PDB entry 9BI1 | X-ray diffraction, 1.65 A resolution | chains A and B of the 4 polymer chains in the assembly

# Chain A
Protein: GTPase KRas
Organism: Homo sapiens
Notes: EC 3.6.5.2; engineered mutation(s): G12D
UniProtKB: P01116 (RASK_HUMAN), isoform P01116-2; numbering as in UniProt (aligned over 1-169)
Chain sequence (170 residues; numbered 0 to 169; the number before each row is that of its first residue; numbering starts at 0):
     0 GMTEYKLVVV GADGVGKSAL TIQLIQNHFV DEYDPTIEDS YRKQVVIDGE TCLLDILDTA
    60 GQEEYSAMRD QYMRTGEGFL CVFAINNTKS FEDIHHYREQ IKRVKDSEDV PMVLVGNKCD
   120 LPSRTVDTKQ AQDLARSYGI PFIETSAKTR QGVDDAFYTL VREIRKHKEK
Sequence notes: expression tag (0); variant Asp12 (Gly in P01116)
Ion coordination: Mg2+: Ser17, Thr35 (together with GMP-PNP)
Ligand contacts:
  - GMP-PNP (GNP; phosphoaminophosphonic acid-guanylate ester): Ala11, Asp12, Gly13, Val14, Gly15, Lys16, Ser17, Ala18, Phe28, Val29, Asp30, Glu31, Tyr32, Asp33, Pro34, Thr35, Thr58, Ala59, Gly60, Gln61, Asn116, Lys117, Asp119, Leu120, Ser145, Ala146, Lys147
  - rmc-7977 (ZNI; (1R,5S,6r)-N-[(1P,7S,9S,13S,20M)-20-{5-(4-cyclopropylpiperazin-1-yl)-2-[(1S)-1-methoxyethyl]pyridin-3-yl}-21-ethyl-17,17-dimethyl-8,14-dioxo-15-oxa-4-thia-9,21,27,28-tetraazapentacyclo[17.5.2.1~2,5~.1~9,13~.0~22,26~]octacosa-1(24),2,5(28),19,22,25-hexaen-7-yl]-3-oxabicyclo[3.1.0]hexane-6-carboxamide): Tyr32, Pro34, Thr35, Ile36, Ala59, Gln61, Tyr64, Met67
Swiss-Prot annotation at these positions:
  - motif: Tyr32 to Tyr40 (Effector region)
  - binding site (GTP): Gly10, Ala11, Gly13 to Ala18, Val29 to Thr35, Ala59, Gly60, Asn116 to Asp119
  - modified residue: Met1 (N-acetylmethionine), Thr2 (N-acetylthreonine), Lys104 (N6-acetyllysine)
  - glycosylation: Thr35 (Microbial infection: O-linked (Glc) threonine)
  - natural variant: Lys5 (K5E: In NS3; K5N: In GASC), Gly10 (G10GG: In AML), Asp12 (G12D: In GASC, JMML and SFM; this construct carries the variant), Gly13 (G13D: In GASC, JMML and OES; G13R: In pylocytic astrocytoma), Val14 (V14I: In NS3), Leu19 (L19F: In OES), Gln22 (Q22E: In CFC2; Q22R: In NS3), Pro34 (P34L: In NS3; P34Q: In NS3; P34R: In CFC2), Ile36 (I36M: In NS3), Thr58 (T58I: In NS3), Ala59 (A59T: In GASC), Gly60 (G60R: In CFC2; G60S: In NS3), 8 further natural variant entries in UniProt
  - mutagenesis: Asp38 (D38A: Decreased interaction with MAPKAP1/SIN1), Tyr40 (Y40A: Decreased interaction with MAPKAP1/SIN1), Gln61 (Q61L: Promotes GTP binding)
What the authors report for this chain:
  - mutagenesis - D12N: decreased catalytic activity
  - mutagenesis - D12E: unchanged catalytic activity

# Chain B
Protein: Peptidyl-prolyl cis-trans isomerase A
Organism: Homo sapiens
Notes: EC 5.2.1.8
UniProtKB: P62937 (PPIA_HUMAN); numbering as in UniProt (aligned over 1-165)
Chain sequence (166 residues; each row starts with the number of its first residue; numbering starts at 0):
     0 GMVNPTVFFD IAVDGEPLGR VSFELFADKV PKTAENFRAL STGEKGFGYK GSCFHRIIPG
    60 FMCQGGDFTR HNGTGGKSIY GEKFEDENFI LKHTGPGILS MANAGPNTNG SQFFICTAKT
   120 EWLDGKHVVF GKVKEGMNIV EAMERFGSRN GKTSKKITIA DCGQLE
Disordered / not traced: 0-1, 165
Sequence notes: expression tag (0)
Ligand contacts: rmc-7977 (ZNI; (1R,5S,6r)-N-[(1P,7S,9S,13S,20M)-20-{5-(4-cyclopropylpiperazin-1-yl)-2-[(1S)-1-methoxyethyl]pyridin-3-yl}-21-ethyl-17,17-dimethyl-8,14-dioxo-15-oxa-4-thia-9,21,27,28-tetraazapentacyclo[17.5.2.1~2,5~.1~9,13~.0~22,26~]octacosa-1(24),2,5(28),19,22,25-hexaen-7-yl]-3-oxabicyclo[3.1.0]hexane-6-carboxamide): Arg55, Ile57, Phe60, Met61, Gln63, Gly72, Thr73, Ala101, Asn102, Ala103, Gln111, Phe113, Glu120, Trp121, Leu122, His126, Arg148
Swiss-Prot annotation at these positions:
  - modified residue: Met1 (N-acetylmethionine), Val2 (N-acetylvaline), Lys28 (N6-acetyllysine), Lys44 (N6-acetyllysine), Lys76 (N6-acetyllysine), Ser77 (Phosphoserine), Lys82 (N6-acetyllysine), Thr93 (Phosphothreonine), Lys125 (N6-acetyllysine), Lys131 (N6-acetyllysine), Lys133 (N6-acetyllysine)
  - glycosylation: Asn108 (N-linked (GlcNAc...) asparagine)
  - cross-link (Glycyl lysine isopeptide (Lys-Gly)): Lys28 (interchain with G-Cter in SUMO2), Lys82 (interchain with G-Cter in SUMO2)
  - mutagenesis: Arg55 (R55A: Loss of peptidyl-prolyl cis-trans isomerase activity. No loss of its interaction with BSG/CD147 or its ability to induce leukocyte chemotaxis. No effect on its interaction with MAP3K5/ASK1 ...), Phe60 (F60A: Loss of ability to stimulate MAPK/ERK phosphorylation), Arg69 (R69A: No effect on peptidyl-prolyl cis-trans isomerase activity. Reduced interaction with BSG/CD147 and ability to induce leukocyte chemotaxis), His70 (H70A: No effect on peptidyl-prolyl cis-trans isomerase activity. Reduced interaction with BSG/CD147 and ability to induce leukocyte chemotaxis), Thr107 (T107A: No effect on peptidyl-prolyl cis-trans isomerase activity. Reduced interaction with BSG/CD147 and ability to induce leukocyte chemotaxis), Phe113 (F113A: Reduced ability to stimulate MAPK/ERK phosphorylation), Trp121 (W121A: 200-fold decrease of sensitivity to CsA. Reduced ability to stimulate MAPK/ERK phosphorylation; W121E: Loss of peptidyl-prolyl cis-trans isomerase activity ...), Lys125 (K125Q: Acetylation-mimetic mutant; no effect on its interaction with TARDBP; K125R: Loss of acetylation and interaction with TARDBP), His126 (H126A: Loss of peptidyl-prolyl cis-trans isomerase activity and interaction with HCV NS5A. Loss of ability to stimulate MAPK/ERK phosphorylation)

# Interface between chain A and chain B
Pairs across the interface (16; chain A residue first):
  Glu31(A) with Arg69(B), salt bridge; Asn71(B), hydrogen bond; Thr73(B), hydrogen bond
  Tyr32(A) with Thr73(B)
  Asp33(A) with Thr73(B)
  Pro34(A) with Arg55(B)
  Ile36(A) with Arg55(B); Asn149(B)
  Glu37(A) with Arg148(B), salt bridge; Asn149(B), hydrogen bond (backbone-side chain)
  Asp38(A) with Asn149(B), hydrogen bond; Lys151(B), salt bridge
  Glu63(A) with Trp121(B); Lys125(B)
  Tyr64(A) with Trp121(B), hydrogen bond; Leu122(B)
Other interface residues (no listed pair), chain B (12 interface residues in all): Gly72, Ala103

# Overview
9 residues of chain A face 12 of chain B across their interface; the contacts include 5 hydrogen bonds and 3
salt bridges. Among the polar pairs are Glu31(A)-Arg69(B), Glu37(A)-Arg148(B) and Asp38(A)-Lys151(B). The
paper reports that D12N of chain A reduces catalytic activity; D12E of chain A leaves catalytic activity
unchanged.
Chain A is GTPase KRas and chain B is Peptidyl-prolyl cis-trans isomerase A, both from Homo sapiens; the
structure, Crystal structure of GMPPNP bound KRAS G12D in complex with CYPA and RMC-7977, was determined by
X-ray diffraction, deposited together with 9BGH, 9BHO, 9BHP, 9BHQ and 9BI2.
